Entry 1NAN (X-ray diffraction, 2.30 A resolution); this record covers chains H and L of the 6 polymer chains in the assembly.

# Chain H (and L)
Molecule: H-2 class I histocompatibility antigen, K-B alpha chain
Source organism: Mus musculus
Notes: fragment: Extracellular Domains (alpha1, alpha2, alpha3); chain L of this document is another copy of the same molecule, construct and numbering; everything in this record applies to it too
UniProtKB: P01901 (HA1B_MOUSE); residues 1-278 here correspond to UniProt positions 22-299 (UniProt number = residue number + 21)
Sequence (278 residues; each row starts with the number of its first residue):
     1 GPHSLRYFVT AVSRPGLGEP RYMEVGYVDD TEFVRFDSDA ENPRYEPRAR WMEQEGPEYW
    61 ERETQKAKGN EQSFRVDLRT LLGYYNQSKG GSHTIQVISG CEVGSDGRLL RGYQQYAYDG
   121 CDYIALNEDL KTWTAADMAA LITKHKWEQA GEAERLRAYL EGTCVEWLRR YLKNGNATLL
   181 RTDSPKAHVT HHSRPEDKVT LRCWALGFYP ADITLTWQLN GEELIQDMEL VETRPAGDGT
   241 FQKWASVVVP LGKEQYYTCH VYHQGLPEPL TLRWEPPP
Disulfides: Cys101-Cys164, Cys203-Cys259
UniProt features mapped onto this chain:
  - region: Glu275 to Pro278 (Connecting peptide)
  - glycosylation (N-linked (GlcNAc...) asparagine): Asn86, Asn176

# How chain H and chain L interact
Contacting residue pairs (6; chain H residue first):
  Ala135(H) - Pro57(L)
  Asp137(H) - Pro57(L)
  Met138(H) - Pro57(L)
  Met138(H) - Glu61(L)
  Leu141(H) - Pro57(L)  hydrophobic
  Leu141(H) - Glu58(L)
Interface residues without a listed pair, chain H (6 interface residues in all): Ala136, Lys144
Interface residues without a listed pair, chain L (4 interface residues in all): Arg44

# Overview
Chain H and chain L form an interface of 6 and 4 residues respectively.
Both chains are H-2 class I histocompatibility antigen, K-B alpha chain (Mus musculus). Entry 1NAN (Mch class
I H-2KB molecule complexed with PBM1 peptide) was determined by X-ray diffraction together with 1NAM from the
same study.
